Entry 7E8D (electron microscopy, 2.80 A resolution); this record covers chains C and I of the 11 polymer chains in the assembly.

== Chain C ==
Protein: Histone H2A type 1
From: Homo sapiens
UniProt: P0C0S8 (H2A1_HUMAN); residues 1-129 here correspond to UniProt positions 2-130 (UniProt number = residue number + 1)
Amino-acid sequence (129 residues; numbered 1 to 129; the number before each row is that of its first residue):
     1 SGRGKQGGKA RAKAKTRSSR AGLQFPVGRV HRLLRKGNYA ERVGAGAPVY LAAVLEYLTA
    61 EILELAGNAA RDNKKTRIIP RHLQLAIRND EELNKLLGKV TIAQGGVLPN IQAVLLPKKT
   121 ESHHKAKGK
Not modelled in the structure: 1-10, 120-129
UniProt features mapped onto this chain:
  - modified residue: Ser1 (N-acetylserine), Arg3 (Citrulline), Lys5 (N6-(2-hydroxyisobutyryl)lysine), Lys9 (N6-(2-hydroxyisobutyryl)lysine), Lys13 (N6-(beta-hydroxybutyryl)lysine), Lys36 (N6-(2-hydroxyisobutyryl)lysine), Lys74 (N6-(2-hydroxyisobutyryl)lysine), Lys75 (N6-(2-hydroxyisobutyryl)lysine), Lys95 (N6-(2-hydroxyisobutyryl)lysine), Lys99 (N6-glutaryllysine), Gln104 (N5-methylglutamine), Lys118 (N6-(2-hydroxyisobutyryl)lysine), Lys119 (N6-crotonyllysine), Thr120 (Phosphothreonine), Lys125 (N6-crotonyllysine)
  - cross-link (Glycyl lysine isopeptide (Lys-Gly)): Lys13 (interchain with G-Cter in ubiquitin), Lys15 (interchain with G-Cter in ubiquitin), Lys119 (interchain with G-Cter in ubiquitin)

== Chain I ==
Molecule: 185-nt DNA strand
From: synthetic construct
Sequence (185 nucleotides; row label = number of the first residue in the row; numbers below 1 keep their minus sign (DG-18 is residue -18)):
   -18 GACCCTATAC GCGGCCGCCC TGGAGAATCC CGGTGCCGAG GCCGCTCAAT TGGTCGTAGA
    42 CAGCTCTAGC ACCGCTTAAA CGCACGTACG CGCTGTCCCC CGCGTTTTAA CCGCCAAGGG
   102 GATTACTCCC TAGTCTCCAG GCACGTGTCA GATATATACA TCCTGTGCAT GTATTGAACA
   162 GCGAC
Not modelled in the structure: 154-166

== Chain C / chain I interface ==
Contacting residue pairs - 11 pairs, chain C then chain I:
  Arg11(C) - DT117(I)  hydrogen bond to the base
  Arg11(C) - DC118(I)  hydrogen bond to the sugar
  Lys13(C) - DA120(I)  salt bridge to the phosphate
  Arg29(C) - DG122(I)  phosphate contact
  Arg29(C) - DC123(I)  salt bridge to the phosphate
  Arg42(C) - DT112(I)  hydrogen bond to the sugar
  Arg42(C) - DA113(I)  phosphate contact
  Val43(C) - DT112(I)  sugar contact
  Val43(C) - DA113(I)  hydrogen bond to the phosphate
  Gly44(C) - DT112(I)  phosphate contact
  Ala45(C) - DT112(I)  hydrogen bond to the phosphate
Interface residues without a listed pair, chain C (10 interface residues in all): His31, Arg35, Glu41
Interface residues without a listed pair, chain I (8 interface residues in all): DC111

== Summary ==
The interface between chain C and chain I involves 10 residues on one side and 8 on the other; the contacts
include 5 hydrogen bonds and 2 salt bridges. Polar pairs include Arg11(C)-DT117(I), Arg11(C)-DC118(I) and
Arg42(C)-DT112(I).
Chain C is Histone H2A type 1 (Homo sapiens) and chain I is a 185-nt DNA strand (synthetic construct); the
structure, NSD2 E1099K mutant bound to nucleosome, was determined by electron microscopy.
